7EW0 - chains A and B of the 5 polymer chains in the assembly; structure by electron microscopy, 3.42 A resolution.

[Chain A]
Molecule: Guanine nucleotide-binding protein G(i) subunit alpha-1
Source organism: Homo sapiens
UniProtKB: P63096 (GNAI1_HUMAN); residues 1-354 here = UniProt positions 1-354
Amino-acid sequence (354 residues; numbered 1 to 354; the number before each row is that of its first residue):
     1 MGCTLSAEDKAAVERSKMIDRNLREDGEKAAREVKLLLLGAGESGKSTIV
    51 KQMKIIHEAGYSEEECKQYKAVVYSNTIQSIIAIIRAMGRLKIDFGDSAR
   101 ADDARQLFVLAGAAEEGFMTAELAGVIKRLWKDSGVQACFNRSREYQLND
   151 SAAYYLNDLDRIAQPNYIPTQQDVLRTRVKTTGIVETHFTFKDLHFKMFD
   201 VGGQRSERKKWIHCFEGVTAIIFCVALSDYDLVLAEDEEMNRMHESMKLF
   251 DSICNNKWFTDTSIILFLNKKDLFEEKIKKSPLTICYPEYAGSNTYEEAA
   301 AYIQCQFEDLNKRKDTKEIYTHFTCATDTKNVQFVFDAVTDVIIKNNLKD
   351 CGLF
Unresolved in the structure: 1-2, 58-181
Curated features (UniProtKB/Swiss-Prot):
  - region: Lys35 to Thr48 (G1 motif), Asp173 to Thr181 (G2 motif), Phe196 to Arg205 (G3 motif), Ile265 to Asp272 (G4 motif), Thr324 to Thr329 (G5 motif)
  - binding site (GTP): Glu43 to Thr48, Ser151, Leu175 to Thr181, Asp200 to Gln204, Asn269 to Asp272, Ala326
  - binding site (Mg(2+)): Ser47, Thr181
  - modified residue: Arg178 (ADP-ribosylarginine), Gln204 (Deamidated glutamine), Cys351 (ADP-ribosylcysteine)
  - lipidation: Gly2 (N-myristoyl glycine), Cys3 (S-palmitoyl cysteine)
  - natural variant: Gly40 (G40C: In NEDHISB; G40R: In NEDHISB), Gly45 (G45D: In NEDHISB), Thr48 (T48I: In NEDHISB; T48K: In NEDHISB), Gln52 (Q52P: In NEDHISB), Ser75 (deletion: In NEDHISB; uncertain significance), Gln172 (deletion: In NEDHISB), Asp173 (D173V: In NEDHISB), Glu186 to Phe189 (deletion: In NEDHISB; uncertain significance), Cys224 (C224Y: In NEDHISB), Lys270 (K270N: In NEDHISB; K270R: In NEDHISB), Asp272 (D272G: In NEDHISB), Ala326 (A326P: In NEDHISB), 1 further natural variant entry in UniProt
  - mutagenesis: Gly42 (G42R: Abolishes switch to an activated conformation and dissociation from beta and gamma subunits upon GTP binding. Abolishes interaction with RGS family members), Glu116 (E116L: Enhances interaction (inactive GDP-bound) with RGS14), Gln147 (Q147L: Enhances interaction (inactive GDP-bound) with RGS14), Glu245 (E245L: Enhances interaction (inactive GDP-bound) with RGS14)

[Chain B]
Molecule: Guanine nucleotide-binding protein G(I)/G(S)/G(T) subunit beta-1
Source organism: Homo sapiens
UniProtKB: P62873 (GBB1_HUMAN); residues 2-340 here = UniProt positions 2-340
Amino-acid sequence (356 residues; each row starts with the number of its first residue; numbers below 1 keep their minus sign (Met-15 is residue -15)):
   -15 MHHHHLEVLFQGPGSSGSELDQLRQEAEQLKNQIRDARKACADATLSQIT
    35 NNIDPVGRIQMRTRRTLRGHLAKIYAMHWGTDSRLLVSASQDGKLIIWDS
    85 YTTNKVHAIPLRSSWVMTCAYAPSGNYVACGGLDNICSIYNLKTREGNVR
   135 VSRELAGHTGYLSCCRFLDDNQIVTSSGDTTCALWDIETGQQTTTFTGHT
   185 GDVMSLSLAPDTRLFVSGACDASAKLWDVREGMCRQTFTGHESDINAICF
   235 FPNGNAFATGSDDATCRLFDLRADQELMTYSHDNIICGITSVSFSKSGRL
   285 LLAGYDDFNCNVWDALKADRAGVLAGHDNRVSCLGVTDDGMAVATGSWDS
   335 FLKIWN
Unresolved in the structure: -15 to 0
Construct notes: initiating methionine (-15); expression tag (-14 to 1)
Curated features (UniProtKB/Swiss-Prot):
  - modified residue: Ser2 (N-acetylserine), His266 (Phosphohistidine)
  - natural variant: Leu30 (L30F: In MRD42; uncertain significance), Arg52 (R52G: In MRD42), Gly64 (G64V: In MRD42), Asp76 (D76E: In MRD42; D76G: In MRD42), Gly77 (G77S: In MRD42), Lys78 (K78R: In MRD42), Ile80 (I80N: In MRD42; I80T: In MRD42), His91 (H91R: In MRD42; uncertain significance), Ala92 (A92T: In MRD42), Pro94 (P94S: In MRD42), Leu95 (L95P: In MRD42), Arg96 (R96L: In MRD42), 5 further natural variant entries in UniProt

[How chain A and chain B interact]
Residue-residue contacts - 27 pairs, chain A then chain B:
  Arg15(A) - Val90(B)  hydrogen bond (side chain-backbone)
  Ser16(A) - Asn88(B)
  Ser16(A) - Lys89(B)
  Ile19(A) - Lys89(B)
  Leu23(A) - Lys78(B)
  Leu23(A) - Ile80(B)  hydrophobic
  Gly27(A) - Leu55(B)
  Thr182(A) - Asn119(B)
  Gly183(A) - Asn119(B)
  Ile184(A) - Trp99(B)
  Glu186(A) - Trp99(B)  hydrogen bond
  Phe199(A) - Trp99(B)  hydrophobic
  Gln204(A) - Leu117(B)  hydrogen bond (side chain-backbone)
  Gln204(A) - Tyr145(B)
  Ser206(A) - Tyr145(B)
  Ser206(A) - Asp186(B)
  Glu207(A) - Asp186(B)
  Lys210(A) - Tyr145(B)
  Lys210(A) - Met188(B)
  Lys210(A) - Cys204(B)
  Lys210(A) - Asp228(B)  salt bridge
  Trp211(A) - Leu117(B)  hydrophobic
  His213(A) - Tyr59(B)
  Cys214(A) - Tyr59(B)
  Cys214(A) - Trp99(B)
  Phe215(A) - Trp99(B)  hydrophobic
  Glu216(A) - Lys57(B)  salt bridge
Interface residues without a listed pair, chain A (22 interface residues in all): Ala12, Asp20, Trp258
Interface residues without a listed pair, chain B (23 interface residues in all): His91, Ala92, Asp118, Thr143, Gly162, Arg314, Trp332

[Overview]
Chain A and chain B form an interface of 22 and 23 residues respectively; the contacts include 3 hydrogen
bonds and 2 salt bridges. Polar contacts include Lys210(A)-Asp228(B), Glu216(A)-Lys57(B) and
Arg15(A)-Val90(B).
Chain A is Guanine nucleotide-binding protein G(i) subunit alpha-1 and chain B is Guanine nucleotide-binding
protein G(I)/G(S)/G(T) subunit beta-1, both from Homo sapiens; the structure, Cryo-EM structure of ozanimod
-bound Sphingosine-1-phosphate receptor 1 in complex with Gi protein, was determined by electron microscopy
together with 7EVY, 7EVZ, 7EW1 and 7EW7 from the same study.
